1LLH - chain A; structure by X-ray diffraction, 1.80 A resolution.

== Chain A ==
Protein: Lysozyme
From: Enterobacteria phage T4
Notes: EC 3.2.1.17
UniProt: P00720 (LYS_BPT4); numbering as in UniProt (aligned over 1-164)
Chain sequence (164 residues; numbered 1 to 164; the number before each row is that of its first residue):
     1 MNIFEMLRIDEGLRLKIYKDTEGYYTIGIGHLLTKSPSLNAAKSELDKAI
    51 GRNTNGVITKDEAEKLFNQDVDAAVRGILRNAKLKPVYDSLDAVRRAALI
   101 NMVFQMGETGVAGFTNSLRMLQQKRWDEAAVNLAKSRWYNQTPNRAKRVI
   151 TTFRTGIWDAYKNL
Not modelled in the structure: 163-164
Sequence notes: engineered mutation T54 (Cys in P00720), A97 (Cys in P00720), I157 (Thr in P00720)
Curated features (UniProtKB/Swiss-Prot):
  - active site (Proton donor/acceptor): E11, D20
  - binding site (substrate): L32, F104, S117, N132
  - mutagenesis: E11 (E11A/F/H/M/N: Complete loss of enzymatic activity; E11N: Loss of 84% of enzymatic activity; E11Q: Complete loss of activity), D20 (D20A/N/S/T: Complete loss of enzymatic activity; D20C: Nearly no effet on specific enzymatic activity; D20E/Q: Loss of 99% of enzymatic activity), T26 (T26E: Complete loss of activity at neutral pH; covalently bound substrate; T26H: Facilitates transglycosylation more effectively than hydrolysis; covalently bound substrate), G30 (G30A: Almost complete loss of enzymatic activity; G30F: Almost complete loss of enzymatic activity. The enzyme is destabilized by 1.5 kcal/mol), S117 (S117F: 10-fold decrease in enzymatic activity; S117I: 500-fold decrease in enzymatic activity; S117V: 50-fold decrease in enzymatic activity), N132 (N132I: 5-fold decrease in enzymatic activity; N132M/F: 2-fold decrease in enzymatic activity)
What the authors report for this chain:
  - mutagenesis - T157I (2.05 kcal/mole): decreased stability
  - contacts within the chain: R95-R154 (hydrogen bond), V94-W158

== Overview ==
UniProt lists active-site residues E11 and D20, 4 substrate-binding residues and 6 mutagenesis sites. The
paper reports that T157I reduces stability; contacts within the chain involving R95, R154 and W158 among
others.
Chain A is Lysozyme (Enterobacteria phage T4); the structure, Are carboxy terminii of helices coded by the
local sequence or by tertiary structure contacts, was determined by X-ray diffraction, deposited together with
1JQU.
